PDB entry 8EHA | electron microscopy, 3.70 A resolution | chains A and I of the 8 polymer chains in the assembly

== Chain A ==
Molecule: non-template DNA
Sequence (32 nucleotides; row label = number of the first residue in the row):
     1 GCGTCCTATC GATCTTCGGA AGAGATTCAG AG
Unresolved in the structure: 7-14, 32

== Chain I ==
Protein: DNA-directed RNA polymerase subunit beta
From: Escherichia coli
Notes: EC 2.7.7.6
UniProtKB: P0A8V4 (RPOB_ECO57); residues 1-1342 here = UniProt positions 1-1342
Chain sequence (1342 residues; numbered 1 to 1342; the number before each row is that of its first residue):
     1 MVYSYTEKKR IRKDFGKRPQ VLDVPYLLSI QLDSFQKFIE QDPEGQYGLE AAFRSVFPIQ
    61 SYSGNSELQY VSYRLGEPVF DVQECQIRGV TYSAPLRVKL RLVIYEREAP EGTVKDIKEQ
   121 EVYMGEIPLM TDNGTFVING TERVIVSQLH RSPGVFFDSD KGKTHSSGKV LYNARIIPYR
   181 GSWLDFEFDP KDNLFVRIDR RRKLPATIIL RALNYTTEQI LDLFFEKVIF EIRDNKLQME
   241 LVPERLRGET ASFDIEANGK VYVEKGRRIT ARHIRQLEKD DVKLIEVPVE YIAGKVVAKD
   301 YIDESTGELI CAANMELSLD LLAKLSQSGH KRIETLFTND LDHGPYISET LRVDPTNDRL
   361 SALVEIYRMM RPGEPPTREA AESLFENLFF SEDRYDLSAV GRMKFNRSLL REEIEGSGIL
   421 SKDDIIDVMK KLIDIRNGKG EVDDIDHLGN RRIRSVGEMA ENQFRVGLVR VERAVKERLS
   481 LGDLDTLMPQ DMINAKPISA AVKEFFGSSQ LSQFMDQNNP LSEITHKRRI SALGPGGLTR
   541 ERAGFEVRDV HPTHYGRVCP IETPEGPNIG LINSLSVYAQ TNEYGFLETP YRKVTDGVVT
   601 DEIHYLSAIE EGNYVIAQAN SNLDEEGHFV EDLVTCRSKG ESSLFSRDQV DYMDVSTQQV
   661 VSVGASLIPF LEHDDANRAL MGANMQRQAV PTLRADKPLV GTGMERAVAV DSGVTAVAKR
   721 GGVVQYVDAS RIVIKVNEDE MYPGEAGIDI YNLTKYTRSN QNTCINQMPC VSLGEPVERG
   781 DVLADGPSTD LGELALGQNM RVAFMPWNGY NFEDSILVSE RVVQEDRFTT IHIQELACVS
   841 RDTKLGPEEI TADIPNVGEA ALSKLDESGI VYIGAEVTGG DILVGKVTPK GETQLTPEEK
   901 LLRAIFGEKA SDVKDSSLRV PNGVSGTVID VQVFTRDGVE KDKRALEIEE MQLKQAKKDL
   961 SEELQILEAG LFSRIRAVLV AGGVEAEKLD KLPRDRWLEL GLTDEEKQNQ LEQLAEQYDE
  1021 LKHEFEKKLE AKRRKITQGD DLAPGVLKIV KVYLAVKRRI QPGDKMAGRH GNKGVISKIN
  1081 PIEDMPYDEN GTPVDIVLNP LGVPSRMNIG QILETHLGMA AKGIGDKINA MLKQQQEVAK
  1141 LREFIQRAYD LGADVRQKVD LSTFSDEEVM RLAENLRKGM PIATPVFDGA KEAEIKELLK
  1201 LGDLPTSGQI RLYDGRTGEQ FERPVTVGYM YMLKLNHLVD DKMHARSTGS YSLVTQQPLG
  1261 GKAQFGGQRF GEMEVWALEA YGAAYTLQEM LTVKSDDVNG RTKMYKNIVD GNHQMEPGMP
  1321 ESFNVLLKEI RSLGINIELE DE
Unresolved in the structure: 1, 891-914, 1342
Residues lining bound ligands: chapso (1N7): Gln46, Tyr47, Tyr179, Ser398, Ala399, Val400, Arg452, Glu458, Asn462, Arg465, Glu583, Tyr584
Curated features (UniProtKB/Swiss-Prot):
  - modified residue (N6-acetyllysine): Lys1022, Lys1200

== Interface between chain A and chain I ==
Contacting residue pairs (9):
  DT16(A) with Gly181(I), base contact; Trp183(I), stacking on the base; Asp199(I), base contact; Arg200(I), phosphate contact
  DC17(A) with Arg200(I), salt bridge to the phosphate; Gly537(I), base contact; Arg542(I), hydrogen bond to the base
  DG18(A) with Arg542(I), base contact
  DA20(A) with Lys163(I), phosphate contact

== Summary ==
4 residues of chain A face 7 of chain I across their interface; the contacts include 1 hydrogen bond, 1 salt
bridge and 1 aromatic stacking contact. Polar pairs include DC17(A)-Arg542(I) and DC17(A)-Arg200(I). Ligands
of chain I: chapso.
Here chain A is non-template DNA and chain I is DNA-directed RNA polymerase subunit beta (Escherichia coli).
Entry 8EHA (Cryo-EM structure of his-elemental paused elongation complex with a folded TL and a rotated RH-FL
(out)) was determined by electron microscopy together with 8EG7, 8EG8, 8EGB, 8EH8, 8EH9, 8EHF and 8EHI from
the same study.
